8V5D - chain A; structure by electron microscopy, 3.00 A resolution.

== Chain A ==
Name: DNA polymerase subunit gamma-1
Organism: Homo sapiens
UniProt: P54098 (DPOG1_HUMAN); residues 26-1239 here = UniProt positions 26-1239
Amino-acid sequence (1229 residues; numbered 11 to 1239; the number before each row is that of its first residue):
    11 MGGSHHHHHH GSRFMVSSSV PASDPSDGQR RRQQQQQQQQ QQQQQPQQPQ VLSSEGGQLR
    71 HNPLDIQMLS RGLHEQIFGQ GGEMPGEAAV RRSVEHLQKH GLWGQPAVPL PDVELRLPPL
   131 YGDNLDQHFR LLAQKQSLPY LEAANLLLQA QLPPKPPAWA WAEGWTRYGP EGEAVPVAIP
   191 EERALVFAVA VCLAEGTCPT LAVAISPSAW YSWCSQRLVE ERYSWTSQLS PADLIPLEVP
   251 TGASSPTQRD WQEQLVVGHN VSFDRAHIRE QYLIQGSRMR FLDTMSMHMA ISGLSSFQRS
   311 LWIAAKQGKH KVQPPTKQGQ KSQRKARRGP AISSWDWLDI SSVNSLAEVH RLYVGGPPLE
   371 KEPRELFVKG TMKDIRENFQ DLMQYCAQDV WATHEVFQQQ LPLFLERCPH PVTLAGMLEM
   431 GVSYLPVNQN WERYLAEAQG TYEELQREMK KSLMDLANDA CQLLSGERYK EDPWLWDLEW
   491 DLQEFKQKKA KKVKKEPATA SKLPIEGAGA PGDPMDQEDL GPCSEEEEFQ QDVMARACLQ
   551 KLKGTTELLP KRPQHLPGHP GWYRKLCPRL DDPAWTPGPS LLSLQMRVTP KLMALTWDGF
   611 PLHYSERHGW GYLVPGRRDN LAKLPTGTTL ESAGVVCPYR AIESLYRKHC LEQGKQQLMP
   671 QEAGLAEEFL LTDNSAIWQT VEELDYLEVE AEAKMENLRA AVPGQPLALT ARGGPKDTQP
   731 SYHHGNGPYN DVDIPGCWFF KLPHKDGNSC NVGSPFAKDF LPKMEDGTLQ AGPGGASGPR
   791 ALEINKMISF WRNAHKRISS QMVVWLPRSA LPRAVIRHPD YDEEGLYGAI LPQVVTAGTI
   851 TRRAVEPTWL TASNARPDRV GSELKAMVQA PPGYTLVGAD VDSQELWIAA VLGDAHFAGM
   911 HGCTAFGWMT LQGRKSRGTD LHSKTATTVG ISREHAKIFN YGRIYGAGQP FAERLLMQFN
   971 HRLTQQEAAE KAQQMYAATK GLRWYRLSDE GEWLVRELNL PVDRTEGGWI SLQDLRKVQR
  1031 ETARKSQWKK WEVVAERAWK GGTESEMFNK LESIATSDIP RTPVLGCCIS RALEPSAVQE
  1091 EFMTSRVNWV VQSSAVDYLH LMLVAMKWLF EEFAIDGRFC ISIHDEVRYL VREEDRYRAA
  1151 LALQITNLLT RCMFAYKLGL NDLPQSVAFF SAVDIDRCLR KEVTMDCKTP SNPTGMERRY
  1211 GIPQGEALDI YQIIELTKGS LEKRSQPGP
Not modelled in the structure: 11-66, 252-260, 306-349, 471-568, 628-732, 783-786, 993-1048, 1234-1239
Construct notes: initiating methionine (11); expression tag (12-25); engineered mutation Ala198 (Asp in P54098), Ala200 (Glu in P54098)
UniProt features mapped onto this chain:
  - region: Gln43 to Gln55 (Does not contribute to polymerase and exonuclease enzymatic activities), Thr858 to Asn864 (Trigger loop)
  - motif: Val267 to Arg275 (Exo II), Tyr395 to Thr403 (Exo III), Val887 to Leu896 (Pol A), Arg943 to Gly958 (Pol B), His1134 to Val1141 (Pol C)
  - binding site (DNA): Ser306, Ser593, Lys806, Thr849, Thr1094, Ser1095
  - binding site (RNA): Arg579, His754, Gly763, Lys768, Ser863, Arg869
  - binding site (a 2'-deoxyribonucleoside 5'-triphosphate): Asp890, Val891, Ser893, Glu895, Arg943, Lys947, Tyr951, Asp1135
  - binding site (Mg(2+)): Asp890, Val891, Asp1135
  - site (Critical for replication fidelity and mismatch recognition): Arg853, Gln1102
  - natural variant: Gln55 (Q55QQ; Q55QQQ), Arg227 (R227W: In PEOB1 and MTDPS4B), Arg232 (R232G: In MTDPS4A; R232H: In LS), Leu244 (L244P: In MTDPS4A), Thr251 (T251I: In PEOB1, MTDPS4A and MTDPS4B), Gly268 (G268A: In PEOB1), Arg275 (R275Q: Found in a patient with epileptic encephalopathy, developmental delay and moderate intellectual disability; uncertain significance), His277 (H277L: In PEOB1; uncertain significance), Gly303 (G303R: In MTDPS4A), Leu304 (L304R: In PEOB1 and SANDO; L304SANDO: In PEOB1), Ser305 (S305R: In MTDPS4A), Gln308 (Q308H: In PEOB1), 51 further natural variant entries in UniProt
  - mutagenesis: Asp274 (D274A: Unable to idle at the 5'-end of the nascent DNA strand. Continues DNA synthesis into double-stranded DNA past the 5'-end creating a flap structure that cannot be ligated), Lys498 (K498C: Decreases processive DNA synthesis), Lys499 (K499C: Decreases processive DNA synthesis), Lys501 (K501C: Decreases processive DNA synthesis), Val543 to Leu558 (Markedly decreases the stimulation by POLG2, resulting in impaired processive DNA synthesis), Leu549 (L549N: Decreases processive DNA synthesis), Leu552 (L552N: Decreases processive DNA synthesis), Lys553 (K553N: Decreases processive DNA synthesis), Arg853 (R853A: Abolishes primer DNA extention in the presence of dNTPs. Impairs intrinsic polymerase processivity. Enhances exonuclease activity leading to primer DNA degradation), Asp890 (D890N: Abolishes DNA polymerase activity), Asp1135 (D1135N: Abolishes DNA polymerase activity)

== Summary ==
Curated annotation (UniProt) lists 6 DNA-binding residues, 6 RNA-binding residues, 8 residues binding
2'-deoxyribonucleoside 5'-triphosphate and 3 Mg2+-binding residues.
Chain A is DNA polymerase subunit gamma-1 (Homo sapiens); the structure, Human mitochondrial DNA polymerase
catalytic subunit, PolG, in an APO conformation, was determined by electron microscopy together with 8V54,
8V55 and 8V5R from the same study.
